PDB entry 7P84 | X-ray diffraction, 2.05 A resolution | chains A and C

== Chain A (and C) ==
Protein: S-adenosylmethionine synthase
From: Methanocaldococcus jannaschii (strain ATCC 43067 / DSM 2661 / JAL-1 / JCM 10045 / NBRC 100440)
Notes: EC 2.5.1.6; chain C of this document is another copy of the same molecule, construct and numbering; everything in this record applies to it too
UniProtKB: Q58605 (METK_METJA); residues 1-406 here = UniProt positions 1-406
Chain sequence (426 residues; row label = number of the first residue in the row; numbers below 1 keep their minus sign (Met-19 is residue -19)):
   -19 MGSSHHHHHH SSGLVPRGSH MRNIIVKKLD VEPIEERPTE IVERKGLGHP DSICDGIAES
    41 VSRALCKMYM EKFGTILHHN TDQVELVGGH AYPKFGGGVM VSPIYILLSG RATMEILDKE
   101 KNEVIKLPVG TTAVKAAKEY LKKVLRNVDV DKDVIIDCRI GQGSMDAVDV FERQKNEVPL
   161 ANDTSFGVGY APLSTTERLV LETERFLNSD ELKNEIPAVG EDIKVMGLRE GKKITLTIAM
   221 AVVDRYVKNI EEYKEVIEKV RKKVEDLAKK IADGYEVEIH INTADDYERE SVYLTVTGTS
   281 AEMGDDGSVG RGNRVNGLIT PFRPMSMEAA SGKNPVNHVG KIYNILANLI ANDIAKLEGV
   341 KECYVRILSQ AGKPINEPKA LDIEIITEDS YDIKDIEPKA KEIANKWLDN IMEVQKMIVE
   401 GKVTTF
Disordered / not traced: -19 to 0 (chain C: -19 to -2)
Sequence notes: initiating methionine (-19); expression tag (-18 to 0); engineered mutation Ala147 (Leu in Q58605), Ala351 (Ile in Q58605)
Ion coordination: Mg2+ site 1: Asp31 (together with triphosphate); Mg2+ site 2: Glu308 (together with triphosphate)
Residues lining bound ligands:
  - triphosphate (3PO), molecule 1: Glu23, Lys25, His29, Asp31, Lys204, Arg291
  - triphosphate (3PO), molecule 2: Asp62, Asp163, Met307, Glu308, Ala309, Lys313, His318
  - EU9 ([(2S,3S,4R,5R)-5-(6-aminopurin-9-yl)-3,4-bis(oxidanyl)oxolan-2-yl]methyl-[(3R)-3-azanyl-4-oxidanyl-4-oxidanylidene-butyl]-[(2-nitrophenyl)methyl]sulfanium): His58, Asn60, Arg91, Ser144, Asp146, Ala147, Ala161, Asn162, Asp163, Ala351
Swiss-Prot annotation at these positions:
  - binding site (ATP): Gly141 to Asp146
Reported in the primary citation:
  - binding site for EU9: His58, Asp146, Tyr273
  - mutagenesis - L147A/I351A: unchanged stability
  - mutagenesis - L147A/I351A: increased catalytic activity on methionine analogues

== Chain A / chain C interface ==
Contacting residue pairs (96; chain A residue first):
  Lys7(A) - Pro18(C)
  Lys7(A) - Thr19(C)
  Val11(A) - Val11(C)  hydrophobic
  Arg17(A) - Arg346(C)
  Arg17(A) - Glu364(C)  salt bridge
  Ile21(A) - Phe166(C)  hydrophobic
  Ile21(A) - Leu348(C)  hydrophobic
  Asp62(A) - Arg291(C)  salt bridge
  Gln63(A) - Glu65(C)
  Gln63(A) - Asp286(C)
  Gln63(A) - Gly287(C)
  Gln63(A) - Ser288(C)  hydrogen bond
  Gln63(A) - Arg291(C)  hydrogen bond
  Glu65(A) - Gln63(C)
  Glu65(A) - Glu65(C)
  Val67(A) - Ser89(C)
  Val67(A) - Arg139(C)
  Tyr85(A) - Arg139(C)
  Ser89(A) - Val67(C)
  Ser89(A) - Asp286(C)
  Gly90(A) - Asp286(C)
  Arg91(A) - Val67(C)
  Arg91(A) - Gly68(C)  hydrogen bond (side chain-backbone)
  Arg91(A) - Gly69(C)  hydrogen bond (side chain-backbone)
  Arg91(A) - Met283(C)  hydrogen bond (side chain-backbone)
  Arg91(A) - Gly284(C)
  Arg91(A) - Asp286(C)  salt bridge
  Arg139(A) - Val67(C)
  Arg139(A) - Tyr85(C)
  Gln142(A) - Met283(C)
  Gly143(A) - Met283(C)
  Ser144(A) - Gly284(C)
  Met145(A) - Tyr72(C)  hydrophobic
  Asp146(A) - Ser271(C)
  Asp149(A) - Arg269(C)  salt bridge
  Asp149(A) - Ser271(C)
  Val150(A) - Ala264(C)  hydrophobic
  Arg153(A) - Ala264(C)  hydrogen bond (side chain-backbone)
  Arg153(A) - Asp266(C)
  Arg153(A) - Arg269(C)
  Arg153(A) - Ser271(C)
  Asp163(A) - Lys204(C)  salt bridge
  Thr164(A) - Met206(C)
  Thr164(A) - Thr217(C)
  Phe166(A) - Ile21(C)  hydrophobic
  Phe166(A) - Glu23(C)
  Phe166(A) - Ile299(C)  hydrophobic
  Phe166(A) - Pro301(C)  hydrophobic
  Met206(A) - Thr164(C)
  Leu208(A) - Lys359(C)
  Glu210(A) - Lys359(C)  salt bridge
  Met283(A) - Arg91(C)
  Gly284(A) - Arg91(C)  hydrogen bond (backbone-side chain)
  Asp285(A) - Arg91(C)  salt bridge
  Asp286(A) - Gln63(C)
  Asp286(A) - Ser89(C)
  Asp286(A) - Gly90(C)  hydrogen bond (side chain-backbone)
  Gly287(A) - Gln63(C)
  Ser288(A) - Gln63(C)
  Val289(A) - Arg291(C)
  Gly290(A) - Met307(C)
  Arg291(A) - Asp62(C)  salt bridge
  Arg291(A) - Gln63(C)
  Arg291(A) - Val289(C)
  Arg291(A) - Ala309(C)
  Arg291(A) - Lys313(C)
  Gly292(A) - Met307(C)
  Arg294(A) - Met307(C)
  Ile299(A) - Met307(C)  hydrophobic
  Pro301(A) - Phe166(C)  hydrophobic
  Pro301(A) - Pro304(C)
  Pro301(A) - Met305(C)
  Phe302(A) - Arg346(C)
  Pro304(A) - Pro301(C)
  Met305(A) - Pro301(C)
  Met305(A) - Met305(C)
  Met307(A) - Arg291(C)
  Met307(A) - Gly292(C)
  Met307(A) - Arg294(C)
  Met307(A) - Ile299(C)  hydrophobic
  Met307(A) - Met305(C)  hydrophobic
  Met307(A) - Met307(C)  hydrophobic
  Ala309(A) - Arg291(C)
  Lys313(A) - Arg291(C)
  Arg346(A) - Pro301(C)  hydrogen bond (side chain-backbone)
  Arg346(A) - Phe302(C)
  Leu348(A) - Met206(C)  hydrophobic
  Leu348(A) - Leu208(C)  hydrophobic
  Gln350(A) - Thr263(C)
  Ala351(A) - Thr263(C)  hydrogen bond (backbone-side chain)
  Ala351(A) - Ala264(C)
  Lys359(A) - Leu208(C)
  Asp362(A) - Thr19(C)  hydrogen bond
  Asp362(A) - Phe302(C)
  Glu364(A) - Arg17(C)  salt bridge
  Glu364(A) - Phe302(C)
Also at the interface, not in a pair above, chain A (62 interface residues in all): Ile5, Leu9, Asp10, Val64, Leu87, Ser165, Val168, Gly352, Ala360
Also at the interface, not in a pair above, chain C (62 interface residues in all): Val64, Leu87, Glu210, Thr215, Glu258, His260, Asp265, Val272, Tyr273, Asp285, Gly290, Ser306

== Summary ==
The chain A/chain C interface involves 62 residues from each chain, with 11 hydrogen bonds and 9 salt bridges.
Polar contacts include Arg17(A)-Glu364(C), Asp62(A)-Arg291(C) and Arg91(A)-Asp286(C). Chain A binds
triphosphate and compound EU9. The paper reports a binding site for EU9 at His58(A), Asp146(A) and Tyr273(A);
L147A/I351A of chain A increase catalytic activity on methionine analogues.
Both chains are S-adenosylmethionine synthase (Methanocaldococcus jannaschii (strain ATCC 43067 / DSM 2661 /
JAL-1 / JCM 10045 / NBRC 100440)). Entry 7P84 (Crystal structure of L147A/I351A variant of
S-adenosylmethionine synthetase from Methanocaldococcus jannaschii in complex with ONB-SAM (2-nitro ...) was
determined by X-ray diffraction, deposited together with 7P83 and 7P8M.
